PDB entry 5IMO | X-ray diffraction, 2.10 A resolution | chains B and A

[Chain B]
Molecule: Nanobody
Notes: antibody fragment or engineered binder
Chain sequence (131 residues; each row starts with the number of its first residue; numbering starts at 0):
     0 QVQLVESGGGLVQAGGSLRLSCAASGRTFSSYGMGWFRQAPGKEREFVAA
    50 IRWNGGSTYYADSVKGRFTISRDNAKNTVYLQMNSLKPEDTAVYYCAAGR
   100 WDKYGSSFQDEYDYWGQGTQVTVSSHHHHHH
Disordered / not traced: 125-130
Cystine bridges: Cys21-Cys95

[Chain A]
Molecule: Protein Vsig4
From: Mus musculus
Notes: fragment: IgV domain
UniProt: F6TUL9 (F6TUL9_MOUSE); residues 0-120 here correspond to UniProt positions 19-139 (UniProt number = residue number + 19)
Chain sequence (127 residues; each row starts with the number of its first residue; numbers below 1 keep their minus sign (His-6 is residue -6)):
    -6 HHHHHHGHPTLKTPESVTGTWKGDVKIQCIYDPLRGYRQVLVKWLVRHGS
    44 DSVTIFLRDSTGDHIQQAKYRGRLKVSHKVPGDVSLQINTLQMDDRNHYT
    94 CEVTWQTPDGNQVIRDKIIELRVRKYN
Disordered / not traced: -6 to -1, 119-120
Differences from the reference sequence: expression tag (-6 to -1)
Cystine bridges: Cys22-Cys94

[How chain B and chain A interact]
Contacting residue pairs (34):
  Gln0(B) with Glu8(A), hydrogen bond (backbone-side chain)
  Thr27(B) with Glu8(A), hydrogen bond
  Ser29(B) with Arg40(A), hydrogen bond (backbone-side chain); His91(A), hydrogen bond
  Ser30(B) with His91(A), hydrogen bond; Ile111(A)
  Tyr31(B) with Glu8(A), hydrogen bond
  Arg51(B) with Asp44(A), salt bridge; Ser45(A), hydrogen bond
  Trp52(B) with Arg40(A); Gly42(A); Ser43(A); Asp44(A); Ile111(A)
  Asn53(B) with Ser43(A), hydrogen bond (side chain-backbone)
  Arg99(B) with Thr6(A), hydrogen bond (side chain-backbone); Pro7(A), hydrogen bond (side chain-backbone); Lys110(A); Ile111(A), hydrogen bond (side chain-backbone)
  Trp100(B) with Asp109(A); Ile111(A)
  Asp101(B) with Ser45(A); Thr93(A), hydrogen bond; Asp109(A), hydrogen bond (backbone-side chain); Ile111(A)
  Lys102(B) with Ser45(A); Asp109(A), hydrogen bond (backbone-side chain)
  Tyr103(B) with Glu95(A); Ile107(A); Asp109(A), hydrogen bond (backbone-side chain)
  Gly104(B) with Arg108(A)
  Phe107(B) with Arg108(A)
  Glu110(B) with His1(A), salt bridge; Arg108(A), salt bridge
Also at the interface, not in a pair above, chain B (17 interface residues in all): Asp112
Also at the interface, not in a pair above, chain A (19 interface residues in all): Ile112, Glu113

[In short]
Chain B and chain A form an interface of 17 and 19 residues respectively; the contacts include 15 hydrogen
bonds and 3 salt bridges. Among the polar pairs are Arg51(B)-Asp44(A), Glu110(B)-His1(A) and
Glu110(B)-Arg108(A).
Here chain B is Nanobody and chain A is Protein Vsig4 (Mus musculus). Entry 5IMO (Nanobody targeting mouse
Vsig4 in Spacegroup P3221) was determined by X-ray diffraction (same publication as 5IMK, 5IML and 5IMM).
